6GX3 - chains B and D of the 4 polymer chains in the assembly; structure by X-ray diffraction, 2.10 A resolution.

[Chain B (and D)]
Protein: Histone deacetylase
Source organism: Schistosoma mansoni
Notes: EC 3.5.1.98; chain D of this document is another copy of the same molecule, construct and numbering; everything in this record applies to it too
UniProt: A5H660 (A5H660_SCHMA); numbering as in UniProt (aligned over 1-440)
Amino-acid sequence (447 residues; row label = number of the first residue in the row; numbering starts at 0):
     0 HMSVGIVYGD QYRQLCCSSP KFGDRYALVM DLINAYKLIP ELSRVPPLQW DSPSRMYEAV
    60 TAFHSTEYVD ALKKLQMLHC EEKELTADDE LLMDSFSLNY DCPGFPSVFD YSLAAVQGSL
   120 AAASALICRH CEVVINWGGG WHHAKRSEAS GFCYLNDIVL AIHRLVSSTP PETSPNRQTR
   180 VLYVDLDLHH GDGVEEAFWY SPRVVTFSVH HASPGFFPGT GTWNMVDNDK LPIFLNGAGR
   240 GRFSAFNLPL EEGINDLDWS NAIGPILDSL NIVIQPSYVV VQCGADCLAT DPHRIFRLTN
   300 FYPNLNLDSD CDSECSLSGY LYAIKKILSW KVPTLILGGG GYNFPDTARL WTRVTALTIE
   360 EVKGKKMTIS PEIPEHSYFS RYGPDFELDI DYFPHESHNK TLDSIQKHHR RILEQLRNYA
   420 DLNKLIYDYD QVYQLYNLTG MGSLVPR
Unresolved in the structure: 0-1, 81-83, 169-176, 224-231, 303-314, 396-401 (chain D: 0-1, 82, 169-176, 224-229, 303-314, 394-401, 436-446)
Differences from the reference sequence: expression tag (0, 441-446)
Ion coordination: K+ site 1: Asp184, Asp186, His188, Ser207, Val208; Zn2+: Asp186, His188, Asp285 (together with FF2); K+ site 2: Phe197, Ser200, Val203, Ser243
Ligand contacts:
  - dimethylformamide (DMF): Tyr301, Leu320, Arg352, Ala355, Leu356, Glu359, Met366, Ile368
  - FF2 (4-chloranyl-N-oxidanyl-1-benzothiophene-2-carboxamide), molecule 1: Lys20, Asp100, His141, His142, Gly150, Phe151, Asp186, His188, Phe216, Asp285, His292, Gly339, Tyr341
  - FF2, molecule 2: Glu131, Val132, Leu327, Lys330, Val331, Pro332, Glu360, Val361

[Interface between chain B and chain D]
Pairs across the interface - 9 pairs, chain B then chain D:
  Phe300(B) with Arg239(D)
  Ile389(B) with Arg239(D), hydrogen bond (backbone-side chain)
  Tyr391(B) with Arg239(D), hydrogen bond (backbone-side chain)
  Phe392(B) with Pro201(D); Arg202(D); Arg239(D)
  Pro393(B) with Tyr199(D)
  His394(B) with Tyr199(D)
  Glu395(B) with Tyr199(D)
Other interface residues (no listed pair), chain B (8 interface residues in all): Asp388

[Overview]
8 residues of chain B face 4 of chain D across their interface, with 2 hydrogen bonds. Polar pairs include
Ile389(B)-Arg239(D) and Tyr391(B)-Arg239(D). Bound to chain B: compound FF2 and dimethylformamide. Asp184(B),
Asp186(B), His188(B), Ser207(B) and Val208(B) coordinate K+ site 1.
Both chains are Histone deacetylase (Schistosoma mansoni). Entry 6GX3 (Crystal structure of Schistosoma
mansoni HDAC8 complexed with an hydroxamate 1) was determined by X-ray diffraction, deposited together with
6GXA, 6GXU and 6GXW.
